Entry 9BL3 (X-ray diffraction, 2.00 A resolution); this record covers chains A and C of the 4 polymer chains in the assembly.

[Chain A]
Name: HLA-B alpha chain (B*5703GB)
From: Homo sapiens
UniProtKB: I3ZN84 (I3ZN84_HUMAN); residues 1-276 here correspond to UniProt positions 25-300 (UniProt number = residue number + 24)
Sequence (276 residues; each row starts with the number of its first residue):
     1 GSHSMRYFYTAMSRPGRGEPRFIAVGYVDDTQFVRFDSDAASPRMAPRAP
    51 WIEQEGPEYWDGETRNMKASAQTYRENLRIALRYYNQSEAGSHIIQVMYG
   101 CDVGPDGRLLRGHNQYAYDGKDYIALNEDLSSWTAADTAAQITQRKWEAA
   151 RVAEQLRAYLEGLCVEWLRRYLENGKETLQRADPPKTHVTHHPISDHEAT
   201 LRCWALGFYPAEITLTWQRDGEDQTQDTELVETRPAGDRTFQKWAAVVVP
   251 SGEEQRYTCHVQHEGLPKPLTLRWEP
Disulfides: C101-C164, C203-C259

[Chain C]
Name: Catenin alpha-1 peptide
Notes: fragment: residues 850-859 (Uniprot numbering)
UniProtKB: P35221 (CTNA1_HUMAN); residues 1-10 here correspond to UniProt positions 850-859 (UniProt number = residue number + 849)
Sequence (10 residues; numbered 1 to 10; the number before each row is that of its first residue):
     1 ASLNLPAVSW
Curated features (UniProtKB/Swiss-Prot):
  - modified residue: S2 (Phosphoserine)

[Chain A / chain C interface]
Pairs across the interface (36):
  M5(A) - A1(C)
  Y7(A) - A1(C)  hydrogen bond (side chain-backbone)
  Y7(A) - S2(C)  hydrogen bond (side chain-backbone)
  Y9(A) - L3(C)
  E63(A) - A1(C)
  E63(A) - S2(C)  hydrogen bond
  N66(A) - S2(C)  hydrogen bond
  N66(A) - L3(C)  hydrogen bond (side chain-backbone)
  N66(A) - N4(C)
  M67(A) - S2(C)
  T73(A) - V8(C)
  Y74(A) - W10(C)
  N77(A) - S9(C)
  N77(A) - W10(C)  hydrogen bond (side chain-backbone)
  I80(A) - W10(C)
  Y84(A) - W10(C)  hydrogen bond (side chain-backbone)
  I95(A) - W10(C)  hydrophobic
  Y99(A) - S2(C)
  Y99(A) - L3(C)  hydrogen bond (side chain-backbone)
  A117(A) - W10(C)
  Y123(A) - W10(C)  hydrophobic
  T143(A) - W10(C)  hydrogen bond (side chain-backbone)
  K146(A) - S9(C)  hydrogen bond
  K146(A) - W10(C)  hydrogen bond (side chain-backbone)
  W147(A) - V8(C)
  W147(A) - S9(C)  hydrogen bond (side chain-backbone)
  W147(A) - W10(C)
  Q155(A) - L5(C)
  Q155(A) - P6(C)
  L156(A) - L3(C)  hydrophobic
  L156(A) - L5(C)  hydrophobic
  Y159(A) - A1(C)  hydrogen bond (side chain-backbone)
  Y159(A) - S2(C)
  Y159(A) - L3(C)  hydrophobic
  W167(A) - A1(C)
  Y171(A) - A1(C)  hydrogen bond (side chain-backbone)
Also at the interface, not in a pair above, chain A (28 interface residues in all): M45, Y59, Y116, Y118, V152

[In short]
28 residues of chain A face 9 of chain C across their interface, with 14 hydrogen bonds. Polar contacts
include Y7(A)-A1(C), Y7(A)-S2(C) and E63(A)-S2(C).
Chain A is HLA-B alpha chain (B*5703GB) (Homo sapiens) and chain C is Catenin alpha-1 peptide; the structure,
KIR3DL1*114 in complex with HLA-B*57:03 presenting the AW10 peptide, was determined by X-ray diffraction,
deposited together with 9BL2, 9BL4, 9BL5, 9BL6, 9BL9 and 9BLA.
